PDB entry 7XBD | electron microscopy, 3.11 A resolution | chains A and B of the 6 polymer chains in the assembly

== Chain A ==
Protein: Galanin receptor type 2
From: Homo sapiens
Reference sequence: O43603 (GALR2_HUMAN); residue numbers follow UniProt; this construct covers 1-387
Sequence (387 residues; numbered 1 to 387; the number before each row is that of its first residue):
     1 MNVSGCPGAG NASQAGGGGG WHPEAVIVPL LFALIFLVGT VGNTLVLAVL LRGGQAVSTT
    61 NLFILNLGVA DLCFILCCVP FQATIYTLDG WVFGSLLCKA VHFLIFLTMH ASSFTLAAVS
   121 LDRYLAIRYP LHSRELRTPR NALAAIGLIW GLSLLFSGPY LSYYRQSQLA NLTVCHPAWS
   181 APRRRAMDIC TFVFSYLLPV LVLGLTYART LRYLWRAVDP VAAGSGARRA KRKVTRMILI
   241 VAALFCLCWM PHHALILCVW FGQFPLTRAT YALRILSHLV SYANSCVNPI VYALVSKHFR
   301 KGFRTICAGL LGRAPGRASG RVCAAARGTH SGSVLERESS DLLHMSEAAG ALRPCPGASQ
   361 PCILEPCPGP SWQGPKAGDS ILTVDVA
Unresolved in the structure: 1-23, 301-387
Disulfide bonds: Cys98-Cys175
Swiss-Prot annotation at these positions:
  - glycosylation (N-linked (GlcNAc...) asparagine): Asn2, Asn11
Reported in the primary citation:
  - mutagenesis - V174A, R184V: decreased signaling with Galanin
  - conformationally variable residues (helix shift): Lys231, Phe245

== Chain B ==
Protein: Guanine nucleotide-binding protein G(q) subunit alpha
From: Homo sapiens
Sequence (246 residues; row label = number of the first residue in the row):
     1 MGSTVSAEDK AAAERSKMID KNLREDGEKA RRTLRLLLLG ADNSGKSTIV KQMRILHGGS
    61 GGSGGTSGIF ETKFQVDKVN FHMFDVGGQR DERRKWIQCF NDVTAIIFVV DSSDYNRLQE
   121 ALNDFKSIWN NRWLRTISVI LFLNKQDLLA EKVLAGKSKI EDYFPEFARY TTPEDATPEP
   181 GEDPRVTRAK YFIRKEFVDI STASGDGRHI CYPHFTCAVD TENARRIFND CKDIILQMNL
   241 REYNLV
Unresolved in the structure: 1-5, 55-64, 179-180

== Interface between chain A and chain B ==
Pairs across the interface - 32 pairs, chain A then chain B:
  Thr60(A) - Glu242(B)
  Thr60(A) - Tyr243(B)
  Asp122(A) - Tyr243(B)  hydrogen bond
  Arg123(A) - Tyr243(B)
  Arg123(A) - Leu245(B)
  Ala126(A) - Asn239(B)  hydrogen bond (backbone-side chain)
  Ala126(A) - Tyr243(B)  hydrophobic
  Ile127(A) - Leu236(B)
  Ile127(A) - Leu240(B)  hydrophobic
  Ile127(A) - Leu245(B)  hydrophobic
  Pro130(A) - Ile235(B)
  Pro130(A) - Asn239(B)
  Leu131(A) - Phe228(B)  hydrophobic
  Leu131(A) - Lys232(B)
  Leu131(A) - Ile235(B)  hydrophobic
  His132(A) - Asp77(B)  salt bridge
  Arg134(A) - Arg31(B)
  Arg134(A) - Arg32(B)
  Glu135(A) - Arg32(B)  salt bridge
  Arg137(A) - Tyr243(B)  hydrogen bond
  Val221(A) - Tyr212(B)  hydrophobic
  Val221(A) - Asp233(B)
  Lys233(A) - Val246(B)  hydrogen bond (side chain-backbone)
  Val234(A) - Leu245(B)  hydrophobic
  Val234(A) - Val246(B)  hydrophobic
  Met237(A) - Asn244(B)
  Ile238(A) - Leu245(B)  hydrophobic
  Tyr292(A) - Asn244(B)  hydrogen bond (backbone-side chain)
  Val295(A) - Asn244(B)
  Ser296(A) - Asn244(B)  hydrogen bond
  Ser296(A) - Val246(B)
  His298(A) - Arg241(B)
Interface residues without a listed pair, chain A (24 interface residues in all): Ile64, Ser225, Ala230, Ala293
Interface residues without a listed pair, chain B (21 interface residues in all): Leu34, Val79, Ile210, Gln237
Interface features reported in the paper:
  - residue pairs: Glu135(A)-Arg32(B) (salt bridge), Val221(A)-Tyr212(B)
  - interface residues, chain B: Phe228(B), Ile235(B), Asn239(B), Tyr243(B)

== Summary ==
24 residues of chain A and 21 residues of chain B are in contact; the contacts include 6 hydrogen bonds and 2
salt bridges. Among the polar pairs are His132(A)-Asp77(B), Glu135(A)-Arg32(B) and Asp122(A)-Tyr243(B). The
authors report a salt bridge between Glu135(A) and Arg32(B); a contact between Val221(A) and Tyr212(B). The
paper reports that V174A and R184V of chain A reduce signaling with Galanin; interface residues Phe228(B),
Ile235(B) and Asn239(B) among others.
Chain A is Galanin receptor type 2 and chain B is Guanine nucleotide-binding protein G(q) subunit alpha, both
from Homo sapiens; the structure, Cryo-EM structure of human galanin receptor 2, was determined by electron
microscopy.
